7DDX - chains A and B; structure by X-ray diffraction, 2.50 A resolution.

Chain A:
Name: KN motif and ankyrin repeat domains 1
From: Mus musculus
Reference sequence: E9Q238 (E9Q238_MOUSE); numbering as in UniProt (aligned over 1088-1338)
Amino-acid sequence (257 residues; each row starts with the number of its first residue):
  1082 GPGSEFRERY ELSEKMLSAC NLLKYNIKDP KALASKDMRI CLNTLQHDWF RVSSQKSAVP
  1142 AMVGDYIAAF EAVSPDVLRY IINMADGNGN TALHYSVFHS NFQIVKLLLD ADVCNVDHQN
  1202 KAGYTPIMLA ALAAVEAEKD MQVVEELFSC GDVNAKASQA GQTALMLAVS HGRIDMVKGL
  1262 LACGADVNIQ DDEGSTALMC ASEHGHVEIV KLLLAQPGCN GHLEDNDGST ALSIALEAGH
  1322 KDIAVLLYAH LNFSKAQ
Not modelled in the structure: 1082-1088, 1335-1338
Differences from the reference sequence: expression tag (1082-1087); engineered mutation Phe1179 (Ser in E9Q238)
What the authors report for this chain:
  - mutagenesis - S1179F: increased binding to Eukaryotic initiation factor 4A-I (chain B)
  - mutagenesis - S1179F: increased binding to ankyrin-G

Chain B:
Name: Eukaryotic initiation factor 4A-I
From: Mus musculus
Notes: EC 3.6.4.13
Reference sequence: P60843 (IF4A1_MOUSE); numbering as in UniProt (aligned over 1-238)
Amino-acid sequence (242 residues; row label = number of the first residue in the row; numbers below 1 keep their minus sign (Gly-3 is residue -3)):
    -3 GPGSMSASQD SRSRDNGPDG MEPEGVIESN WNEIVDSFDD MNLSESLLRG IYAYGFEKPS
    57 AIQQRAILPC IKGYDVIAQA QSGTGKTATF AISILQQIEL DLKATQALVL APTRELAQQI
   117 QKVVMALGDY MGASCHACIG GTNVRAEVQK LQMEAPHIIV GTPGRVFDML NRRYLSPKYI
   177 KMFVLDEADE MLSRGFKDQI YDIFQKLNSN TQVVLLSATM PSDVLEVTKK FMRDPIRILV
   237 KK
Not modelled in the structure: -3 to 24, 237-238
Differences from the reference sequence: expression tag (-3 to 0)
Curated features (UniProtKB/Swiss-Prot):
  - motif: Asp32 to Gln60 (Q motif), Asp182 to Asp185 (DEAD box)
  - binding site (ATP): Ala76 to Thr83
  - modified residue: Ser2 (N-acetylserine), Ser4 (Phosphoserine), Lys118 (N6-acetyllysine), Thr158 (Phosphothreonine), Lys174 (N6-acetyllysine), Lys193 (N6-acetyllysine), Lys238 (N6-acetyllysine)
  - cross-link (Glycyl lysine isopeptide (Lys-Gly)): Lys146 (interchain with G-Cter in SUMO2), Lys225 (interchain with G-Cter in SUMO2), Lys238 (interchain with G-Cter in SUMO2)

Interface between chain A and chain B:
Pairs across the interface (34):
  Gly1168(A) - Lys99(B)
  Asn1169(A) - Lys99(B)
  Asn1169(A) - Glu150(B)  hydrogen bond
  Asn1171(A) - Met149(B)  hydrogen bond (side chain-backbone)
  Tyr1176(A) - Met149(B)  hydrophobic
  Phe1179(A) - Gln145(B)
  Phe1179(A) - Lys146(B)
  Phe1179(A) - Met149(B)  hydrophobic
  Asn1201(A) - Gln148(B)  hydrogen bond (side chain-backbone)
  Asn1201(A) - Met149(B)
  Lys1202(A) - Lys99(B)
  Ala1203(A) - Gln148(B)
  Tyr1205(A) - Gln148(B)
  Met1209(A) - Gln148(B)
  Leu1210(A) - Gln145(B)  hydrogen bond (backbone-side chain)
  Leu1210(A) - Gln148(B)
  Leu1210(A) - Met149(B)  hydrophobic
  Leu1213(A) - Arg141(B)  hydrogen bond (backbone-side chain)
  Leu1213(A) - Val144(B)  hydrophobic
  Leu1213(A) - Gln145(B)
  Leu1213(A) - Gln148(B)
  Ala1214(A) - Gln145(B)
  Ala1215(A) - Arg141(B)
  Gln1240(A) - Arg169(B)
  Gln1240(A) - Tyr170(B)
  Ala1241(A) - Arg169(B)
  Leu1248(A) - Gln148(B)
  Leu1248(A) - Tyr170(B)  hydrophobic
  Ser1251(A) - Tyr170(B)
  His1252(A) - Val144(B)
  His1252(A) - Tyr170(B)  hydrogen bond
  Arg1254(A) - Arg141(B)
  Asp1273(A) - Arg169(B)
  Glu1274(A) - Arg169(B)  salt bridge
Interface residues without a listed pair, chain A (25 interface residues in all): His1175, Val1178, His1285
Interface residues without a listed pair, chain B (15 interface residues in all): Val140, Leu147, Ala151, Arg168, Ser172
Interface features reported in the paper:
  - residue pairs: Tyr1176(A)-Met149(B) (hydrophobic contact), Phe1179(A)-Met149(B) (hydrophobic contact), Leu1210(A)-Met149(B) (hydrophobic contact), His1252(A)-Tyr170(B) (hydrogen bond), Glu1274(A)-Arg169(B) (salt bridge)
  - interface residues, chain A: Leu1248(A)
  - interface residues, chain B: Val144(B)
  - hot spots on chain B (mutagenesis) - Q148L (Kd 1.9 uM): increased binding to KN motif and ankyrin repeat domains 1 (chain A)

In short:
The interface between chain A and chain B involves 25 residues on one side and 15 on the other; the contacts
include 6 hydrogen bonds and 1 salt bridge. Polar pairs include Glu1274(A)-Arg169(B), Asn1169(A)-Glu150(B) and
Asn1171(A)-Met149(B). The authors report hydrophobic contacts between Tyr1176(A) and Met149(B), Phe1179(A) and
Met149(B) and Leu1210(A) and Met149(B); a hydrogen bond between His1252(A) and Tyr170(B); a salt bridge
between Glu1274(A) and Arg169(B). The paper reports that S1179F of chain A increases binding to Eukaryotic
initiation factor 4A-I (chain B); interface residues Leu1248(A) and Val144(B).
Here chain A is KN motif and ankyrin repeat domains 1 and chain B is Eukaryotic initiation factor 4A-I, both
from Mus musculus. Entry 7DDX (Crystal structure of KANK1 S1179F mutant in complex wtih eIF4A1) was determined
by X-ray diffraction.
